Entry 6U0U (electron microscopy, 4.16 A resolution (low resolution: residue-level contacts below are approximate; hydrogen-bond / salt-bridge calls are withheld)); this record covers chains B and K of the 13 polymer chains in the assembly.

[Chain B (and K)]
Molecule: Tubulin beta chain
Organism: Tetrahymena thermophila
Notes: chain K of this document is another copy of the same molecule, construct and numbering; everything in this record applies to it too
Reference sequence: P41352 (TBB_TETTH); numbering as in UniProt (aligned over 1-443)
Sequence (443 residues; each row starts with the number of its first residue):
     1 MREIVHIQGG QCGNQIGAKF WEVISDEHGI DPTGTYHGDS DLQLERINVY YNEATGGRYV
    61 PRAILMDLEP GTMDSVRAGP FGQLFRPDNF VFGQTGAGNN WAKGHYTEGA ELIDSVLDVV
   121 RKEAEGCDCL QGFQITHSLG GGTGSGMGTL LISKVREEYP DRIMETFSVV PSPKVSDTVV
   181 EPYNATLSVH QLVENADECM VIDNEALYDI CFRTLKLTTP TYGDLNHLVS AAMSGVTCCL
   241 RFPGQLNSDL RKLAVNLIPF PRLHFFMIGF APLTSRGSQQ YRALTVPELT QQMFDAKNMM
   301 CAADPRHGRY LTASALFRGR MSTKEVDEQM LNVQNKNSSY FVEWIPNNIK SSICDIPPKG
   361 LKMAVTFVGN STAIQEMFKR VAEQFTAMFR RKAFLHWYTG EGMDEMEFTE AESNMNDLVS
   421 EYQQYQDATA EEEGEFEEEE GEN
Not modelled in the structure: 38-47, 431-443
UniProt features mapped onto this chain:
  - binding site (GTP): Gln11, Glu69, Ser138, Gly142, Thr143, Gly144, Asn204, Asn226
  - binding site (Mg(2+)): Glu69
Ligand contacts:
  - GDP (guanosine-5'-diphosphate): Gly10, Gln11, Cys12, Gln15, Glu69, Ser138, Gly141, Gly142, Thr143, Gly144, Ser172, Asp177, Glu181, Asn204, Tyr222, Leu225, Asn226
  - GTP (guanosine-5'-triphosphate): Gln245, Leu246, Lys252

[Interface between chain B and chain K]
Contacting residue pairs (13; chain B residue first):
  Gly277(B) - Pro87(K)
  Ser278(B) - Pro87(K)
  Gln280(B) - Thr55(K)
  Tyr281(B) - Arg58(K)
  Tyr281(B) - Val60(K)
  Tyr281(B) - Gln83(K)
  Tyr281(B) - Leu84(K)
  Tyr281(B) - Phe85(K)
  Tyr281(B) - Pro87(K)
  Ala283(B) - Ala54(K)
  Ala283(B) - Thr55(K)
  Gln291(B) - Glu125(K)
  Asp295(B) - Lys122(K)
Other interface residues (no listed pair), chain B (8 interface residues in all): Arg282
Other interface residues (no listed pair), chain K (12 interface residues in all): Glu53, Arg86

[Overview]
Chain B and chain K form an interface of 8 and 12 residues respectively. Bound to chain B: GTP and GDP.
UniProt lists 8 GTP-binding residues and Mg2+-binding residue Glu69(B) on chain B.
Both chains are Tubulin beta chain (Tetrahymena thermophila). Entry 6U0U (Protofilament Ribbon Flagellar
Proteins Rib43a-L) was determined by electron microscopy, deposited together with 6U0H and 6U0T.
